PDB entry 7SQD | electron microscopy, 3.70 A resolution | chains h and p of the 48 polymer chains in the assembly

# Chain h (and p)
Name: Flagellin
Organism: Achromobacter sp
Notes: chain p of this document is another copy of the same molecule, construct and numbering; everything in this record applies to it too
UniProt: A0A1N7RBM1 (A0A1N7RBM1_9BURK); residues 1-559 here = UniProt positions 1-559
Chain sequence (559 residues; numbered 1 to 559; the number before each row is that of its first residue):
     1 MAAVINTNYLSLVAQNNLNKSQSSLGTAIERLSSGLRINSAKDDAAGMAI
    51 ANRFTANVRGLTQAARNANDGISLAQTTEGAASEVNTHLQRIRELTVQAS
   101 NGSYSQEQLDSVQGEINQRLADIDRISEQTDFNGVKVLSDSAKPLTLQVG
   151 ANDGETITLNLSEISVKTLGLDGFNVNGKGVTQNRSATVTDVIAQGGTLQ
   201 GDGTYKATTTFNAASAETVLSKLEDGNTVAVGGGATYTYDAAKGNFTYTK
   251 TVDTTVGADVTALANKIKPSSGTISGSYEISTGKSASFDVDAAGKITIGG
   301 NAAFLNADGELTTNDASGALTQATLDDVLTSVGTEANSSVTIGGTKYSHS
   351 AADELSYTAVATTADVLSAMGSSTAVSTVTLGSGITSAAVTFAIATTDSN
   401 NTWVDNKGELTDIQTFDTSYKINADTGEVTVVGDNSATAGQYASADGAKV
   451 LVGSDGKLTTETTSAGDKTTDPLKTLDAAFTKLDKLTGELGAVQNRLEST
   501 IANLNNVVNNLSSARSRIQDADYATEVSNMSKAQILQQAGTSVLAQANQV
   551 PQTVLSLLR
Not modelled in the structure: 1, 559

# How chain h and chain p interact
Contacting residue pairs (87; chain h residue first):
  Ala2(h) - Asp522(p)
  Ala3(h) - Ala521(p)
  Ala3(h) - Asp522(p)
  Ala3(h) - Tyr523(p)  hydrogen bond (backbone-backbone)
  Ala3(h) - Ala524(p)
  Val4(h) - Asp520(p)
  Val4(h) - Ala521(p)
  Val4(h) - Asp522(p)
  Ile5(h) - Tyr523(p)
  Asn6(h) - Ser34(p)  hydrogen bond (side chain-backbone)
  Asn6(h) - Gly35(p)
  Asn6(h) - Leu36(p)
  Asn6(h) - Asp520(p)
  Thr7(h) - Ser516(p)  hydrogen bond
  Thr7(h) - Asp520(p)
  Tyr9(h) - Asn509(p)
  Tyr9(h) - Asn510(p)
  Tyr9(h) - Ser513(p)
  Leu12(h) - Asn509(p)
  Leu12(h) - Ser512(p)
  Asn16(h) - Asn505(p)
  Asn16(h) - Asn509(p)
  Ser40(h) - Glu79(p)
  Ala41(h) - Glu79(p)  hydrogen bond (backbone-side chain)
  Ala41(h) - Thr487(p)
  Lys42(h) - Glu79(p)
  Lys42(h) - Gly491(p)
  Lys42(h) - Gln494(p)
  Lys42(h) - Asn495(p)  hydrogen bond (backbone-side chain)
  Lys42(h) - Glu498(p)  salt bridge
  Ala49(h) - Asp484(p)
  Asn52(h) - Asn86(p)  hydrogen bond
  Asn52(h) - Gln90(p)  hydrogen bond
  Asn52(h) - Phe480(p)
  Asn52(h) - Asp484(p)  hydrogen bond
  Arg53(h) - Asp477(p)  salt bridge
  Arg53(h) - Phe480(p)
  Arg53(h) - Asp484(p)  salt bridge
  Thr55(h) - Gln90(p)
  Ala56(h) - Gln90(p)
  Arg59(h) - Gln90(p)  hydrogen bond (side chain-backbone)
  Arg59(h) - Arg91(p)
  Arg59(h) - Glu94(p)  salt bridge
  Gly60(h) - Glu94(p)
  Gly60(h) - Val97(p)
  Gln63(h) - Glu94(p)  hydrogen bond
  Gln63(h) - Val97(p)
  Gln63(h) - Gln98(p)
  Asn67(h) - Val97(p)  hydrogen bond (side chain-backbone)
  Asn67(h) - Gln98(p)
  Asn67(h) - Asn101(p)  hydrogen bond
  Asp70(h) - Tyr104(p)
  Asn133(h) - Ser103(p)  hydrogen bond (side chain-backbone)
  Asn133(h) - Tyr104(p)
  Asn133(h) - Ser105(p)
  Asn133(h) - Gln108(p)  hydrogen bond
  Leu145(h) - Gly102(p)
  Leu145(h) - Ser103(p)
  Thr146(h) - Ser100(p)
  Thr146(h) - Asn101(p)
  Thr146(h) - Gly102(p)  hydrogen bond (side chain-backbone)
  Leu147(h) - Asn101(p)
  Gln148(h) - Val97(p)
  Gln148(h) - Ser100(p)
  Ala151(h) - Arg93(p)
  Asn152(h) - Arg93(p)
  Asn152(h) - Leu473(p)
  Asn152(h) - Asp477(p)
  Asp153(h) - Pro472(p)
  Asp153(h) - Leu473(p)
  Asp153(h) - Lys474(p)  salt bridge
  Thr188(h) - Asn435(p)
  Val189(h) - Asp434(p)
  Val189(h) - Asn435(p)
  Thr190(h) - Asp434(p)
  Thr190(h) - Asn435(p)
  Asp434(h) - Thr188(p)
  Asp434(h) - Val189(p)
  Asp434(h) - Thr190(p)
  Asn435(h) - Thr188(p)  hydrogen bond (backbone-side chain)
  Asn435(h) - Thr190(p)
  Asn435(h) - Ala437(p)
  Ser436(h) - Ala437(p)
  Ala437(h) - Asn435(p)
  Ala437(h) - Ala437(p)
  Val554(h) - Tyr523(p)  hydrophobic
  Leu557(h) - Val527(p)  hydrophobic
Interface residues without a listed pair, chain h (44 interface residues in all): Asp43, Ala45, Ala64, Val135, Gly154
Interface residues without a listed pair, chain p (49 interface residues in all): Thr481, Gly488

# In short
44 residues of chain h and 49 residues of chain p are in contact, with 16 hydrogen bonds and 5 salt bridges.
Polar contacts include Lys42(h)-Glu498(p), Arg53(h)-Asp477(p) and Arg53(h)-Asp484(p).
Both chains are Flagellin (Achromobacter sp). Entry 7SQD (Cryo-EM structure of the Achromobacter flagellar
filament) was determined by electron microscopy (same publication as 7SN4, 7SN7, 7SN9 and 7SQJ).
